Entry 8GL8 (electron microscopy, 2.20 A resolution); this record covers chains F and C of the 8 polymer chains in the assembly.

[Chain F]
Protein: Type IX secretion system protein PorV domain-containing protein
Organism: Flavobacterium johnsoniae
Reference sequence: A5FJM7 (A5FJM7_FLAJ1); numbering as in UniProt (aligned over 1-402)
Sequence (402 residues; numbered 1 to 402; the number before each row is that of its first residue):
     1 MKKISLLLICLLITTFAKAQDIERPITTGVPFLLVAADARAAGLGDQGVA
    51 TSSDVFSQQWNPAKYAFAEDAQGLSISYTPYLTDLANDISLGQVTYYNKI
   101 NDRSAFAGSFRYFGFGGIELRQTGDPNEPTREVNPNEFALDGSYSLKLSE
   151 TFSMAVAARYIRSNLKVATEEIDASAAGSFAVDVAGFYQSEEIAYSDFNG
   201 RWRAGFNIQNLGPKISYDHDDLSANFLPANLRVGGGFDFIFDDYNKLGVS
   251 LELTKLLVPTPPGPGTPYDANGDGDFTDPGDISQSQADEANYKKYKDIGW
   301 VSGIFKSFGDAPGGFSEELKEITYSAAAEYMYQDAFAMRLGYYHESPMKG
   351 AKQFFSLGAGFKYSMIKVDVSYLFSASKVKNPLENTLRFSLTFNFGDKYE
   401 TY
Not modelled in the structure: 1-20, 268-282
Ligand contacts: Lauryl Maltose Neopentyl Glycol (LMN): Q72, L74, I76, M365, F393, F395, G396

[Chain C]
Protein: Periplasmic chaperone for outer membrane proteins Skp
Organism: Flavobacterium johnsoniae
Reference sequence: A0A1M5G3C1 (A0A1M5G3C1_FLAJO); residue numbers follow UniProt; this construct covers 1-341
Sequence (341 residues; numbered 1 to 341; the number before each row is that of its first residue):
     1 MRKQFLFIFLALIVANTSQAQGKTTRIGYIDMEYILENVSDYKEAKSQLE
    51 LKAQKWKQEIEAKKLNINSLKEGLKTEKALLTKELIEERETEIKFQENEM
   101 LDYQQKQFGADGNLMRQKAALAKPIQDQVFTAVQDIAEAKNYDFIFDKSS
   151 DLTMLFSNKRFDISDQVIRILNRTDKREQLNKKQLKEQEAKENRENEIDE
   201 NPAMADRQKALDERRAAREKLIEDRRLEQEAKKKEYDDRRKAMQAERDAK
   251 KNGTVSETAKTTEAAKTTEAVKTDATAKPASTTETTTTPAETAASKAEER
   301 QKLYEQRKKELEERRKKILEEREAAKKAKEAETQKTNTTNN
Not modelled in the structure: 1-23, 174-201, 224-341

[How chain F and chain C interact]
Pairs across the interface - 17 pairs, chain F then chain C:
  E191(F) with R215(C)
  E192(F) with L211(C); R214(C), salt bridge
  A194(F) with M204(C); Q208(C); L211(C)
  Y195(F) with M204(C); R207(C), hydrogen bond (backbone-side chain)
  S196(F) with M204(C); R207(C), hydrogen bond (backbone-side chain)
  D197(F) with R207(C)
  F198(F) with R207(C)
  N199(F) with R207(C)
  E400(F) with R218(C); I222(C)
  T401(F) with R218(C), hydrogen bond (backbone-side chain)
  Y402(F) with R215(C), hydrogen bond (backbone-side chain)
Interface residues without a listed pair, chain F (12 interface residues in all): I193

[Summary]
12 residues of chain F face 8 of chain C across their interface, with 4 hydrogen bonds and 1 salt bridge.
Among the polar pairs are E192(F)-R214(C), Y195(F)-R207(C) and S196(F)-R207(C). Bound to chain F: Lauryl
Maltose Neopentyl Glycol.
Chain F is Type IX secretion system protein PorV domain-containing protein and chain C is Periplasmic
chaperone for outer membrane proteins Skp, both from Flavobacterium johnsoniae; the structure, The Type 9
Secretion System Extended Translocon - SprA-PorV-PPI-RemZ-SkpA-SprE complex, was determined by electron
microscopy.
